Entry 1JXQ (X-ray diffraction, 2.80 A resolution); this record covers chains A and B of the 3 polymer chains in the assembly.

Chain A:
Molecule: Caspase-9
Source organism: Homo sapiens
Notes: EC 3.4.22.-
Sequence (284 residues; numbered 139 to 409 plus 48 insertion-coded residues; 35 numbers in that range are skipped by the numbering (no residue carries them; nothing is unmodelled there); the number before each row is that of its first residue; a row labelled like 175A-175C holds insertion residues (175A, then the next letters in order)):
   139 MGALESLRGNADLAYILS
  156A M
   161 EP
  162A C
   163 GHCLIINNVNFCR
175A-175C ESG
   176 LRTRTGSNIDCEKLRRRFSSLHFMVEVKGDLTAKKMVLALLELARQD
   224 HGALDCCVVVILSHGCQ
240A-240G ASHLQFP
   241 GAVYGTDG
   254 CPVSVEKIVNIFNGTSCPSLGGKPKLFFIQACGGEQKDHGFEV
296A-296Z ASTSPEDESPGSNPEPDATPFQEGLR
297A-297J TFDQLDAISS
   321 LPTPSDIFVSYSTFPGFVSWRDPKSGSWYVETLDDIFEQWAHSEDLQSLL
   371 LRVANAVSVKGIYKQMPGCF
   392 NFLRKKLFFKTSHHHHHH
Not modelled in the structure: 296A-296Z, 297A-297J, 404-409
Sequence notes: initiating methionine (139)
Reported in the primary citation:
  - catalytic residues: His-237, Cys-285
  - specificity-determining residues: Val-338, Trp-340, Arg-341
  - binding site for benzoxycarbonyl-Val-Ala-Asp-fluoromethyl ketone Inhibitor: Arg-179, Cys-285, Arg-341
  - conformationally variable residues (loop rearrangement, order/disorder transition, side-chain flip): Val-296, Ser-330 to Ser-339, Phe-390
  - self-association interface (contacts with another copy of this molecule); pairs are residue here / residue on that copy: Phe-390/Phe-390, Phe-334, Phe-337

Chain B:
Molecule: Caspase-9
Source organism: Homo sapiens
Notes: EC 3.4.22.-
Sequence (284 residues; each row starts with the number of its first residue; note: 42 numbers in that range are skipped by the numbering (no residue carries them; nothing is unmodelled there); a row labelled like 175A-175C holds insertion residues (175A, then the next letters in order)):
   139 MGALESLRGNADLAYILS
  156A M
   161 EP
  162A C
   163 GHCLIINNVNFCR
175A-175C ESG
   176 LRTRTGSNIDCEKLRRRFSSLHFMVEVKGDLTAKKMVLALLELARQD
   224 HGALDCCVVVILSHGCQ
240A-240G ASHLQFP
   241 GAVYGTDG
   254 CPVSVEKIVNIFNGTSCPSLGGKPKLFFIQACGG
287A-287Z EQKDHGFEVASTSPEDESPGSNPEPD
288A-288Q ATPFQEGLRTFDQLDAI
   319 SSLPTPSDIFVSYSTFPGFVSWRDPKSGSWYVETLDDIFEQWAHSEDLQS
   369 LLLRVANAVSVKGIYKQMPGCF
   392 NFLRKKLFFKTSHHHHHH
Not modelled in the structure: 139-147, 287A-287Z, 288A-288Q, 404-409
Sequence notes: initiating methionine (139)
Reported in the primary citation:
  - catalytic residues: His-237, Cys-285
  - specificity-determining residues: Val-338, Trp-340, Arg-341
  - binding site for benzoxycarbonyl-Val-Ala-Asp-fluoromethyl ketone Inhibitor: Arg-179, Cys-285, Arg-341
  - conformationally variable residues (loop rearrangement, side-chain flip): Cys-285, Tyr-331, Val-338, Ser-339, Trp-340, Arg-341, Phe-390
  - self-association interface (contacts with another copy of this molecule): Phe-240F, Pro-324, Phe-393

Chain A / chain B interface:
Contacting residue pairs - 93 pairs, chain A then chain B:
  Asp-150(A) / Asn-375(B)
  Leu-151(A) / Arg-372(B)
  Gln-240(A) / Leu-240D(B)
  Gln-240(A) / Gln-240E(B)
  Ala-240A(A) / His-240C(B)
  Ala-240A(A) / Leu-240D(B)
  Ser-240B(A) / Ser-240B(B)  hydrogen bond
  Ser-240B(A) / His-240C(B)
  Ser-240B(A) / Leu-240D(B)
  His-240C(A) / Ser-240B(B)
  His-240C(A) / His-240C(B)  hydrogen bond (backbone-backbone)
  His-240C(A) / Leu-240D(B)  hydrogen bond (side chain-backbone)
  His-240C(A) / Gln-240E(B)
  His-240C(A) / Phe-240F(B)
  His-240C(A) / Pro-240G(B)
  Leu-240D(A) / Gln-240(B)
  Leu-240D(A) / Ser-240B(B)
  Leu-240D(A) / Pro-240G(B)
  Gln-240E(A) / Pro-240G(B)
  Gln-240E(A) / Phe-390(B)
  Pro-240G(A) / Gln-240E(B)
  Asp-291(A) / Pro-322(B)
  Asp-291(A) / Thr-323(B)  hydrogen bond (side chain-backbone)
  Asp-291(A) / Pro-324(B)
  Gly-293(A) / Leu-321(B)
  Phe-294(A) / Gly-267(B)
  Phe-294(A) / Gly-274(B)
  Phe-294(A) / Ser-319(B)
  Phe-294(A) / Ser-320(B)
  Phe-294(A) / Leu-321(B)  hydrogen bond (backbone-backbone)
  Phe-294(A) / Pro-322(B)
  Phe-294(A) / Thr-323(B)
  Glu-295(A) / Ser-319(B)
  Val-296(A) / Ser-319(B)  hydrogen bond (backbone-backbone)
  Val-296(A) / Leu-321(B)  hydrophobic
  Thr-323(A) / Tyr-383(B)
  Thr-323(A) / Gln-385(B)
  Thr-323(A) / Met-386(B)
  Phe-334(A) / Gln-240E(B)
  Phe-334(A) / Phe-240F(B)  hydrophobic
  Phe-334(A) / Pro-324(B)  hydrophobic
  Phe-334(A) / Phe-393(B)  hydrophobic
  Pro-335(A) / Gln-240E(B)  hydrogen bond (backbone-side chain)
  Pro-335(A) / Phe-240F(B)  hydrophobic
  Pro-335(A) / Phe-393(B)
  Phe-337(A) / Pro-324(B)  hydrophobic
  Gln-367(A) / Gln-367(B)
  Gln-367(A) / Leu-371(B)
  Ser-368(A) / Lys-397(B)  hydrogen bond
  Leu-371(A) / Gln-367(B)
  Leu-371(A) / Leu-394(B)
  Leu-371(A) / Arg-395(B)
  Leu-371(A) / Lys-397(B)
  Arg-372(A) / Leu-151(B)
  Ala-374(A) / Leu-394(B)
  Asn-375(A) / Asp-150(B)  hydrogen bond
  Asn-375(A) / Arg-395(B)
  Ser-378(A) / Pro-322(B)
  Ser-378(A) / Arg-395(B)
  Lys-384(A) / Ser-320(B)  hydrogen bond (side chain-backbone)
  Lys-384(A) / Leu-321(B)
  Lys-384(A) / Pro-322(B)
  Gln-385(A) / Pro-322(B)
  Met-386(A) / Pro-322(B)  hydrophobic
  Met-386(A) / Ser-325(B)
  Met-386(A) / Phe-393(B)
  Met-386(A) / Arg-395(B)
  Pro-387(A) / Phe-393(B)
  Gly-388(A) / Asn-392(B)
  Gly-388(A) / Phe-393(B)
  Cys-389(A) / Cys-389(B)
  Cys-389(A) / Phe-390(B)
  Cys-389(A) / Asn-392(B)  hydrogen bond (backbone-backbone)
  Phe-390(A) / Phe-240F(B)  hydrophobic
  Phe-390(A) / Pro-240G(B)
  Phe-390(A) / Cys-389(B)
  Phe-390(A) / Phe-390(B)  hydrophobic
  Phe-390(A) / Phe-393(B)  hydrophobic
  Asn-392(A) / Gly-388(B)
  Asn-392(A) / Cys-389(B)  hydrogen bond (backbone-backbone)
  Phe-393(A) / Met-386(B)
  Phe-393(A) / Pro-387(B)
  Phe-393(A) / Gly-388(B)
  Leu-394(A) / Leu-371(B)
  Leu-394(A) / Ala-374(B)
  Arg-395(A) / Leu-371(B)
  Arg-395(A) / Asn-375(B)  hydrogen bond
  Arg-395(A) / Ser-378(B)  hydrogen bond
  Arg-395(A) / Met-386(B)
  Lys-396(A) / Leu-371(B)
  Lys-396(A) / Asn-375(B)
  Lys-397(A) / Ser-368(B)  hydrogen bond
  Lys-397(A) / Leu-371(B)
Interface residues without a listed pair, chain A (44 interface residues in all): His-292, Pro-324, Ser-325, Tyr-331, Thr-333, Gly-336
Interface residues without a listed pair, chain B (42 interface residues in all): Gly-275, Asp-326, Val-379, Lys-384, Lys-396

Overview:
44 residues of chain A and 42 residues of chain B are in contact, with 15 hydrogen bonds. Polar contacts
include Ser-240B(A)/Ser-240B(B), His-240C(A)/Leu-240D(B) and Asp-291(A)/Thr-323(B). The paper reports
catalytic residues His-237(A), Cys-285(A) and His-237(B) among others; a binding site for
benzoxycarbonyl-Val-Ala-Asp-fluoromethyl ketone Inhibitor at Arg-179(A), Cys-285(A) and Arg-179(B) among
others.
Both chains are Caspase-9 (Homo sapiens). Entry 1JXQ (Structure of cleaved, CARD domain deleted Caspase-9) was
determined by X-ray diffraction.
